1U25 - chain A; structure by X-ray diffraction, 2.50 A resolution.

== Chain A ==
Protein: myo-inositol hexaphosphate phosphohydrolase
Source organism: Selenomonas ruminantium
Notes: EC 3.1.3.72
UniProt: Q7WUJ1 (Q7WUJ1_SELRU); residues 17-335 here correspond to UniProt positions 28-346 (UniProt number = residue number + 11)
Sequence (337 residues; numbered 1 to 337; the number before each row is that of its first residue):
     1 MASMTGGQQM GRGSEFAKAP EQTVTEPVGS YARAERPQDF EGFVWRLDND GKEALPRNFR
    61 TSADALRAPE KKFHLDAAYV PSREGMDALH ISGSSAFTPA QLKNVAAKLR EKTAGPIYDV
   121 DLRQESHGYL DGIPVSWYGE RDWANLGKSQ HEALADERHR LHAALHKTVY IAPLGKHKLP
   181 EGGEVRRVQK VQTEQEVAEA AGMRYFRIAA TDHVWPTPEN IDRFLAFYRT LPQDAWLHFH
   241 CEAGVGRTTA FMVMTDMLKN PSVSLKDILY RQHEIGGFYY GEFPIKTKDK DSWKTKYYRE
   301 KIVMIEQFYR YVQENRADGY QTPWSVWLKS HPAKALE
Disordered / not traced: 1-24, 336-337
Sequence notes: expression tag (1-16, 336-337)
Modified / non-standard residues: Mse1, Mse4, Mse10 (selenomethionine); Mse86, Mse203, Mse252, Mse254, Mse257, Mse304 (selenomethionine; parent Met)
Ligand contacts:
  - D-myo-inositol-hexasulphate (IHS), molecule 1: Lys71, His74, Pro284, Lys286
  - D-myo-inositol-hexasulphate (IHS), molecule 2: Gln150, His151, Leu154, Arg158, Gln195, Tyr205, Phe206, Arg207, Arg223
From the paper describing this entry:
  - catalytic residues: Asp142, Asp212, Cys241 (proposed by the authors, not directly observed)
  - mutagenesis - C241A: abolished catalytic activity
  - mutagenesis - H213A, Y298F: decreased catalytic activity
  - mutagenesis - Y138F, H151A: unchanged catalytic activity

== Overview ==
Ligands of chain A: D-myo-inositol-hexasulphate. The paper reports catalytic residues Asp142, Asp212 and
Cys241; H213A and Y298F reduce catalytic activity; 5 substitutions were tested in all.
Chain A is myo-inositol hexaphosphate phosphohydrolase (Selenomonas ruminantium); the structure, Crystal
structure of Selenomonas ruminantium phytase complexed with persulfated phytate in the C2221 crystal form, was
determined by X-ray diffraction together with 1U24 and 1U26 from the same study.
